6O7K - chains g and k of the 25 polymer chains in the assembly; structure by electron microscopy, 4.20 A resolution (low resolution: residue-level contacts below are approximate; hydrogen-bond / salt-bridge calls are withheld).

== Chain g ==
Molecule: 16S ribosomal RNA
Source organism: Escherichia coli
Sequence (1539 nucleotides; row label = number of the first residue in the row):
     2 AAUUGAAGAG UUUGAUCAUG GCUCAGAUUG AACGCUGGCG GCAGGCCUAA CACAUGCAAG
    62 UCGAACGGUA ACAGGAAGAA GCUUGCUUCU UUGCUGACGA GUGGCGGACG GGUGAGUAAU
   122 GUCUGGGAAA CUGCCUGAUG GAGGGGGAUA ACUACUGGAA ACGGUAGCUA AUACCGCAUA
   182 ACGUCGCAAG ACCAAAGAGG GGGACCUUCG GGCCUCUUGC CAUCGGAUGU GCCCAGAUGG
   242 GAUUAGCUAG UAGGUGGGGU AACGGCUCAC CUAGGCGACG AUCCCUAGCU GGUCUGAGAG
   302 GAUGACCAGC CACACUGGAA CUGAGACACG GUCCAGACUC CUACGGGAGG CAGCAGUGGG
   362 GAAUAUUGCA CAAUGGGCGC AAGCCUGAUG CAGCCAUGCC GCGUGUAUGA AGAAGGCCUU
   422 CGGGUUGUAA AGUACUUUCA GCGGGGAGGA AGGGAGUAAA GUUAAUACCU UUGCUCAUUG
   482 ACGUUACCCG CAGAAGAAGC ACCGGCUAAC UCCGUGCCAG CAGCCGCGGU AAUACGGAGG
   542 GUGCAAGCGU UAAUCGGAAU UACUGGGCGU AAAGCGCACG CAGGCGGUUU GUUAAGUCAG
   602 AUGUGAAAUC CCCGGGCUCA ACCUGGGAAC UGCAUCUGAU ACUGGCAAGC UUGAGUCUCG
   662 UAGAGGGGGG UAGAAUUCCA GGUGUAGCGG UGAAAUGCGU AGAGAUCUGG AGGAAUACCG
   722 GUGGCGAAGG CGGCCCCCUG GACGAAGACU GACGCUCAGG UGCGAAAGCG UGGGGAGCAA
   782 ACAGGAUUAG AUACCCUGGU AGUCCACGCC GUAAACGAUG UCGACUUGGA GGUUGUGCCC
   842 UUGAGGCGUG GCUUCCGGAG CUAACGCGUU AAGUCGACCG CCUGGGGAGU ACGGCCGCAA
   902 GGUUAAAACU CAAAUGAAUU GACGGGGGCC CGCACAAGCG GUGGAGCAUG UGGUUUAAUU
   962 CGAUGCAACG CGAAGAACCU UACCUGGUCU UGACAUCCAC GGAAGUUUUC AGAGAUGAGA
  1022 AUGUGCCUUC GGGAACCGUG AGACAGGUGC UGCAUGGCUG UCGUCAGCUC GUGUUGUGAA
  1082 AUGUUGGGUU AAGUCCCGCA ACGAGCGCAA CCCUUAUCCU UUGUUGCCAG CGGUCCGGCC
  1142 GGGAACUCAA AGGAGACUGC CAGUGAUAAA CUGGAGGAAG GUGGGGAUGA CGUCAAGUCA
  1202 UCAUGGCCCU UACGACCAGG GCUACACACG UGCUACAAUG GCGCAUACAA AGAGAAGCGA
  1262 CCUCGCGAGA GCAAGCGGAC CUCAUAAAGU GCGUCGUAGU CCGGAUUGGA GUCUGCAACU
  1322 CGACUCCAUG AAGUCGGAAU CGCUAGUAAU CGUGGAUCAG AAUGCCACGG UGAAUACGUU
  1382 CCCGGGCCUU GUACACACCG CCCGUCACAC CAUGGGAGUG GGUUGCAAAA GAAGUAGGUA
  1442 GCUUAACCUU CGGGAGGGCG CUUACCACUU UGUGAUUCAU GACUGGGGUG AAGUCGUAAC
  1502 AAGGUAACCG UAGGGGAACC UGCGGUUGGA UCACCUCCU

== Chain k ==
Protein: 30S ribosomal protein S5
Source organism: Escherichia coli
UniProtKB: B6I217 (B6I217_ECOSE); residues 9-158 here correspond to UniProt positions 10-159 (UniProt number = residue number + 1)
Chain sequence (150 residues; numbered 9 to 158; the number before each row is that of its first residue):
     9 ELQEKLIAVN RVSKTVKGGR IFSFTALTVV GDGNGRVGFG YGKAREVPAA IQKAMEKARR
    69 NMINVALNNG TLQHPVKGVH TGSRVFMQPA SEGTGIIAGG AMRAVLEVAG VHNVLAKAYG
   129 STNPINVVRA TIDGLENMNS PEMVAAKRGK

== How chain g and chain k interact ==
Pairs across the interface (78):
  G6(g) - Ala98(k)
  G6(g) - Ser99(k)
  G6(g) - Thr102(k)
  G6(g) - Leu123(k)
  A7(g) - Phe94(k)
  A7(g) - Gln96(k)
  A7(g) - Leu123(k)
  A7(g) - Ala124(k)
  A7(g) - Lys125(k)
  A7(g) - Tyr127(k)
  A8(g) - Ile105(k)
  A8(g) - Ala106(k)
  A8(g) - Gly107(k)
  A8(g) - Arg111(k)
  A8(g) - Ala124(k)
  A8(g) - Lys125(k)
  G9(g) - Gly107(k)
  G9(g) - Gly108(k)
  G9(g) - Lys125(k)
  G9(g) - Ala126(k)
  A10(g) - Thr130(k)
  G15(g) - Ser21(k)
  G15(g) - Lys22(k)
  G15(g) - Thr23(k)
  G15(g) - Arg28(k)
  A16(g) - Arg19(k)
  A16(g) - Val20(k)
  A16(g) - Ser21(k)
  U17(g) - Asn18(k)
  U17(g) - Val20(k)
  C18(g) - Asn131(k)
  C18(g) - Ile133(k)
  C18(g) - Asn134(k)
  A19(g) - Ser129(k)
  A19(g) - Asn131(k)
  A19(g) - Asn134(k)
  A559(g) - Lys125(k)
  A560(g) - Tyr127(k)
  G567(g) - Arg92(k)
  G568(g) - Arg92(k)
  A864(g) - Thr89(k)
  U921(g) - Lys22(k)
  U921(g) - Thr23(k)
  U921(g) - Val24(k)
  G922(g) - Thr23(k)
  G922(g) - Val24(k)
  G922(g) - Lys25(k)
  A923(g) - Lys25(k)
  U1070(g) - Arg53(k)
  C1071(g) - Arg53(k)
  G1072(g) - Lys61(k)
  U1073(g) - Lys61(k)
  G1074(g) - Lys65(k)
  U1078(g) - His88(k)
  U1078(g) - Thr89(k)
  U1078(g) - Ile133(k)
  U1078(g) - Asn134(k)
  U1078(g) - Arg137(k)
  G1079(g) - Tyr49(k)
  G1079(g) - Arg137(k)
  A1080(g) - Val20(k)
  A1080(g) - Ser21(k)
  A1080(g) - Tyr49(k)
  A1080(g) - Lys51(k)
  A1081(g) - Val20(k)
  A1081(g) - Ser21(k)
  A1081(g) - Lys22(k)
  A1081(g) - Lys51(k)
  A1082(g) - Lys22(k)
  G1193(g) - Gly26(k)
  U1194(g) - Gly26(k)
  G1387(g) - Lys25(k)
  A1396(g) - Thr23(k)
  A1396(g) - Arg28(k)
  C1397(g) - Arg28(k)
  A1398(g) - Val24(k)
  A1398(g) - Lys25(k)
  A1398(g) - Gly27(k)
Other interface residues (no listed pair), chain g (36 interface residues in all): U20, G558
Other interface residues (no listed pair), chain k (46 interface residues in all): Ser31, Thr33, Glu64, Arg68, Gly90, Gly128

== Overview ==
The interface between chain g and chain k involves 36 residues on one side and 46 on the other.
Chain g is 16S ribosomal RNA and chain k is 30S ribosomal protein S5, both from Escherichia coli; the
structure, 30S initiation complex, was determined by electron microscopy.
